3IY0 - chains L and H; structure by electron microscopy, 12.50 A resolution (very low resolution: no residue pairs are listed; an interface is given only as per-side residue counts).

[Chain L]
Molecule: Fab 14, light domain
Source organism: Mus musculus
Notes: fragment: Fab14; antibody fragment or engineered binder
Amino-acid sequence (108 residues; numbered 1 to 108; the number before each row is that of its first residue):
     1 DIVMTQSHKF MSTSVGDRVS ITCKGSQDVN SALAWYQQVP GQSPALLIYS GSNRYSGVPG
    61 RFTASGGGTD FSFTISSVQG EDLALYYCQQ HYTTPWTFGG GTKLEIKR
Disulfides: Cys23-Cys88

[Chain H]
Molecule: Fab 14, heavy domain
Source organism: Mus musculus
Notes: antibody fragment or engineered binder
Amino-acid sequence (120 residues; each row starts with the number of its first residue):
     1 AVHLQQSGTE LVAPGGGVKL SCGASGYTFT NYDMNWVRQR PGAGLEWIGW IFPGDGSARG
    61 NEKFGGAAAL AAAAAGGTAY MGLGGLSSED SGVYFCARRG FAGAASFAYW GQGTLVTAGG
Disulfides: Cys22-Cys96

[Interface between chain L and chain H]
At this resolution (12 A) residue pairs are not listed: 18 residues of chain L and 22 of chain H lie at the interface.

[Summary]
18 residues of chain L face 22 of chain H across their interface.
Here chain L is Fab 14, light domain and chain H is Fab 14, heavy domain, both from Mus musculus. Entry 3IY0
(Variable domains of the x-ray structure of Fab 14 fitted into the cryoEM reconstruction of the ...) was
determined by electron microscopy (same publication as 3GK8, 3IY1, 3IY2, 3IY3, 3IY4 and 3IY7).
